Entry 1CYQ (X-ray diffraction, 1.93 A resolution); this record covers chains A and B of the 4 polymer chains in the assembly.

== Chain A ==
Molecule: Intron-encoded homing endonuclease I-ppoi
Organism: Physarum polycephalum
Notes: EC 3.1.-.-
Reference sequence: Q94702 (PPO1_PHYPO); residue numbers follow UniProt; this construct covers 2-163
Sequence (162 residues; each row starts with the number of its first residue):
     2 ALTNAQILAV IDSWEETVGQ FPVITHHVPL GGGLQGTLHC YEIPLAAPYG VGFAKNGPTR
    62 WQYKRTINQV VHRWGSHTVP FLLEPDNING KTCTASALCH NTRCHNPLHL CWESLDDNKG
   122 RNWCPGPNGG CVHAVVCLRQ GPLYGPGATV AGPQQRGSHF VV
Construct notes: engineered mutation Ala98 (His in Q94702)
Ion coordination: Zn2+ site 1: Cys41, Cys100, Cys105, His110; Mg2+: Asn119 (shared with 2 residues of chain D); Zn2+ site 2: Cys125, Cys132, His134, Cys138
From the paper describing this entry:
  - Mg2+ coordination: Asn119
  - catalytic residues: Asn119
  - mutagenesis - H98A: abolished catalytic activity
  - conformationally variable residues (side-chain flip): Arg61
  - binding site for the 21-nt DNA strand: Arg61

== Chain B ==
Molecule: Intron-encoded homing endonuclease I-ppoi
Organism: Physarum polycephalum
Notes: EC 3.1.-.-
Reference sequence: Q94702 (PPO1_PHYPO); residues 202-363 here correspond to UniProt positions 2-163 (UniProt number = residue number - 200)
Sequence (162 residues; numbered 202 to 363; the number before each row is that of its first residue):
   202 ALTNAQILAV IDSWEETVGQ FPVITHHVPL GGGLQGTLHC YEIPLAAPYG VGFAKNGPTR
   262 WQYKRTINQV VHRWGSHTVP FLLEPDNING KTCTASALCH NTRCHNPLHL CWESLDDNKG
   322 RNWCPGPNGG CVHAVVCLRQ GPLYGPGATV AGPQQRGSHF VV
Construct notes: engineered mutation Ala298 (His98 in Q94702)
Ion coordination: Zn2+ site 1: Cys241, Cys300, Cys305, His310; Mg2+: Asn319 (shared with 2 residues of chain C); Zn2+ site 2: Cys325, Cys332, His334, Cys338

== Interface between chain A and chain B ==
Contacting residue pairs (121):
  Leu9(A) - Arg357(B)
  Ile12(A) - Arg357(B)
  Asp13(A) - Arg357(B)  salt bridge
  Glu16(A) - Gln356(B)
  Glu16(A) - Arg357(B)  hydrogen bond (side chain-backbone)
  Glu16(A) - Gly358(B)  hydrogen bond (side chain-backbone)
  Glu16(A) - Phe361(B)
  Val19(A) - Phe361(B)  hydrophobic
  Gly20(A) - Phe361(B)
  Leu39(A) - Val363(B)
  His40(A) - Val362(B)
  His40(A) - Val363(B)  hydrogen bond (side chain-backbone)
  Tyr42(A) - His360(B)  hydrogen bond (side chain-backbone)
  Tyr42(A) - Phe361(B)  hydrophobic
  Tyr42(A) - Val362(B)
  Phe82(A) - Ala352(B)  hydrophobic
  Phe82(A) - Gly353(B)
  Glu85(A) - Ala352(B)
  Glu85(A) - Gln355(B)
  Pro86(A) - Val351(B)
  Ile89(A) - Ala349(B)
  Ile89(A) - Val351(B)  hydrophobic
  Asn90(A) - Ala349(B)
  Cys94(A) - Val351(B)  hydrophobic
  Asn107(A) - Phe361(B)
  Asn107(A) - Val362(B)  hydrogen bond (side chain-backbone)
  Pro108(A) - Pro354(B)
  Pro108(A) - Gln355(B)
  Pro108(A) - Phe361(B)  hydrophobic
  Leu109(A) - Pro354(B)
  Leu109(A) - Gln355(B)
  Leu109(A) - Gln356(B)
  Leu109(A) - Phe361(B)
  Leu109(A) - Val362(B)
  Leu109(A) - Val363(B)
  His110(A) - Val363(B)  hydrogen bond (side chain-backbone)
  Leu111(A) - Gly353(B)
  Leu111(A) - Pro354(B)
  Cys112(A) - Thr350(B)
  Cys112(A) - Ala352(B)
  Cys112(A) - Gly353(B)
  Trp113(A) - Thr350(B)
  Trp113(A) - Val351(B)  hydrogen bond (backbone-backbone)
  Trp113(A) - Ala352(B)  hydrogen bond (backbone-backbone)
  Glu114(A) - Thr350(B)  hydrogen bond
  Asp117(A) - Trp324(B)  hydrogen bond (backbone-side chain)
  Asp117(A) - Leu344(B)
  Asp118(A) - Gly348(B)
  Asp118(A) - Ala349(B)  hydrogen bond (side chain-backbone)
  Lys120(A) - Trp324(B)
  Gly121(A) - Trp324(B)
  Arg122(A) - Thr350(B)  hydrogen bond
  Trp124(A) - Asp317(B)  hydrogen bond (side chain-backbone)
  Trp124(A) - Lys320(B)
  Trp124(A) - Gly321(B)
  Trp124(A) - Trp324(B)  hydrophobic
  Val133(A) - Tyr345(B)
  Val133(A) - Gly346(B)
  Val133(A) - Pro347(B)
  His134(A) - Pro347(B)
  Ala135(A) - Pro347(B)  hydrogen bond (backbone-backbone)
  Val136(A) - Thr350(B)
  Val136(A) - Gly353(B)
  Val136(A) - Pro354(B)
  Leu139(A) - Val363(B)  hydrophobic
  Leu144(A) - Asp317(B)
  Tyr145(A) - Val333(B)
  Gly146(A) - Val333(B)
  Pro147(A) - Val333(B)
  Pro147(A) - His334(B)
  Pro147(A) - Ala335(B)  hydrogen bond (backbone-backbone)
  Gly148(A) - Asp318(B)
  Ala149(A) - Ile289(B)
  Ala149(A) - Asp318(B)  hydrogen bond (backbone-side chain)
  Thr150(A) - Trp313(B)
  Thr150(A) - Glu314(B)  hydrogen bond
  Thr150(A) - Asp318(B)
  Thr150(A) - Arg322(B)  hydrogen bond
  Thr150(A) - Val336(B)
  Val151(A) - Glu285(B)
  Val151(A) - Pro286(B)
  Val151(A) - Ile289(B)  hydrophobic
  Val151(A) - Cys294(B)  hydrophobic
  Val151(A) - Trp313(B)  hydrogen bond (backbone-backbone)
  Ala152(A) - Phe282(B)  hydrophobic
  Ala152(A) - Glu285(B)
  Ala152(A) - Cys312(B)
  Ala152(A) - Trp313(B)  hydrogen bond (backbone-backbone)
  Gly153(A) - Phe282(B)
  Gly153(A) - Leu311(B)
  Pro154(A) - Leu299(B)  hydrophobic
  Pro154(A) - Pro308(B)
  Pro154(A) - Leu309(B)
  Pro154(A) - Leu311(B)
  Pro154(A) - Val336(B)
  Gln155(A) - Pro308(B)  hydrogen bond (backbone-backbone)
  Gln156(A) - Glu216(B)
  Gln156(A) - Leu309(B)
  Arg157(A) - Leu209(B)
  Arg157(A) - Ile212(B)
  Arg157(A) - Asp213(B)  salt bridge
  Arg157(A) - Glu216(B)  hydrogen bond (backbone-side chain)
  Gly158(A) - Glu216(B)  hydrogen bond (backbone-side chain)
  His160(A) - Glu216(B)
  His160(A) - Glu217(B)
  His160(A) - Tyr242(B)  hydrogen bond (backbone-side chain)
  Phe161(A) - Glu216(B)
  Phe161(A) - Val219(B)  hydrophobic
  Phe161(A) - Gly220(B)
  Phe161(A) - Tyr242(B)  hydrophobic
  Phe161(A) - Asn307(B)
  Phe161(A) - Pro308(B)
  Phe161(A) - Leu309(B)
  Val162(A) - His240(B)
  Val162(A) - Tyr242(B)  hydrogen bond (backbone-side chain)
  Val162(A) - Asn307(B)  hydrogen bond (backbone-side chain)
  Val162(A) - Leu309(B)
  Val163(A) - Leu239(B)
  Val163(A) - His240(B)  hydrogen bond (backbone-side chain)
  Val163(A) - Leu309(B)  hydrophobic
  Val163(A) - His310(B)  hydrogen bond (backbone-side chain)
Also at the interface, not in a pair above, chain A (57 interface residues in all): Glu17, Thr38, Asn88, Leu99

== In short ==
The interface between chain A and chain B involves 57 residues on one side and 53 on the other, with 28
hydrogen bonds and 2 salt bridges. Polar contacts include Asp13(A)-Arg357(B), Arg157(A)-Asp213(B) and
Glu16(A)-Arg357(B). The paper reports the catalytic residue Asn119(A); H98A of chain A abolishes catalytic
activity.
Chain A and chain B are both Intron-encoded homing endonuclease I-ppoi (Physarum polycephalum); the structure,
Intron encoded homing endonuclease I-ppoi (H98A)/DNA homing site complex, was determined by X-ray diffraction,
deposited together with 1CZ0.
